5F0P - chains B and C of the 4 polymer chains in the assembly; structure by X-ray diffraction, 2.78 A resolution.

Chain B:
Molecule: Vacuolar protein sorting-associated protein 26A
From: Homo sapiens
Reference sequence: O75436 (VP26A_HUMAN); numbering as in UniProt (aligned over 1-321)
Sequence (321 residues; each row starts with the number of its first residue):
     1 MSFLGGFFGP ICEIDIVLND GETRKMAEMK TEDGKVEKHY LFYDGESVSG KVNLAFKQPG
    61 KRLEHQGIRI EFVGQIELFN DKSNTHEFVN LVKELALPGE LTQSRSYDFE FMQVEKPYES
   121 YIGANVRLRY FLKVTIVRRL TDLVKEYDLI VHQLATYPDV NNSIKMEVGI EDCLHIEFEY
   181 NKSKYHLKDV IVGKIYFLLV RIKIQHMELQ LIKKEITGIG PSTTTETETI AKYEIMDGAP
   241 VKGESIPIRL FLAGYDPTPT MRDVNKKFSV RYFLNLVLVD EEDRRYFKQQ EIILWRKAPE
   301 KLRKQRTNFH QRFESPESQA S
Unresolved in the structure: 1-7, 301-321
Modified residues: Mse1 (selenomethionine); Mse26, Mse29, Mse112, Mse166, Mse207, Mse236, Mse261 (selenomethionine; parent Met)
Metal / ion sites: Zn2+: Glu167, His175 (shared with 2 residues of chain D)
UniProt features mapped onto this chain:
  - modified residue: Ser315 (Phosphoserine)
  - mutagenesis: Ile235 to Mse236 (Abolishes interaction with VPS35 and endosomal subcellular location)

Chain C:
Molecule: Sorting nexin-3
From: Homo sapiens
Reference sequence: O60493 (SNX3_HUMAN); residue numbers follow UniProt; this construct covers 1-162
Sequence (167 residues; row label = number of the first residue in the row; numbers below 1 keep their minus sign (Gly-4 is residue -4)):
    -4 GAMGSMAETV ADTRRLITKP QNLNDAYGPP SNFLEIDVSN PQTVGVGRGR FTTYEIRVKT
    56 NLPIFKLKES TVRRRYSDFE WLRSELERES KVVVPPLPGK AFLRQLPFRG DDGIFDDNFI
   116 EERKQGLEQF INKVAGHPLA QNERCLHMFL QDEIIDKSYT PSKIRHA
Unresolved in the structure: -4 to 3, 151-162
Differences from the reference sequence: expression tag (-4 to 0)
UniProt features mapped onto this chain:
  - region: Asp147 to Ala162 (Binds predominantly to PtdIns(P5) and weaker to PtdIns(P3) abd PtdIns(P4))
  - binding site (a 1,2-diacyl-sn-glycero-3-phospho-(1D-myo-inositol-3-phosphate)): Arg70, Ser72, Lys95, Arg118
  - modified residue: Ala2 (N-acetylalanine), Arg43 (Omega-N-methylarginine), Ser72 (Phosphoserine)
  - cross-link: Lys95 (Glycyl lysine isopeptide (Lys-Gly) (interchain with G-Cter in SUMO2))
  - mutagenesis: Arg9 to Arg10 (Loss of VPS35 binding), Tyr22 to Phe28 (Loss of VPS35 binding), Tyr22 (Y22A: Loss of VPS35 binding), Phe28 (F28A: Abolishes interaction with retromer cargo-selective subcomplex VPS26A:VPS29:VPS35; when associated with A-30 and A-32), Glu30 to Asp32 (Loss of VPS35 binding), Glu30 (E30A: Abolishes interaction with retromer cargo-selective subcomplex VPS26A:VPS29:VPS35; when associated with A-28 and A-32), Asp32 (D32A: Abolishes interaction with retromer cargo-selective subcomplex VPS26A:VPS29:VPS35; when associated with A-28 and A-30), Glu50 (E50K: Loss of VPS35 binding), Arg69 to Tyr71 (Abolishes binding to phosphatidylinositol 3-phosphate), Tyr71 (Y71A: Abolishes binding to phosphatidylinositol 3-phosphate), Glu75 (E75A: Increases VPS35 binding), Glu84 to Lys86 (Decreases VPS35 binding), 4 further mutagenesis entries in UniProt

Interface between chain B and chain C:
Pairs across the interface (36):
  Ile170(B) - Pro133(C)  hydrophobic
  Cys173(B) - Pro133(C)  hydrophobic
  Glu179(B) - Leu11(C)
  Val190(B) - Asp7(C)
  Val190(B) - Arg9(C)
  Val192(B) - Arg9(C)
  Val192(B) - Arg10(C)
  Val192(B) - Leu11(C)  hydrophobic
  Gly193(B) - Leu11(C)
  Lys194(B) - Leu11(C)
  Lys194(B) - Ile12(C)  hydrogen bond (side chain-backbone)
  Tyr196(B) - Lys14(C)
  Val200(B) - Ser26(C)
  Arg201(B) - Ser26(C)
  Arg201(B) - Asn27(C)
  Arg201(B) - Leu57(C)
  Arg201(B) - Pro58(C)
  Ile202(B) - Asn27(C)  hydrogen bond (backbone-side chain)
  Lys203(B) - Asn27(C)
  Lys203(B) - Leu29(C)  hydrogen bond (side chain-backbone)
  Val241(B) - Gln16(C)
  Val241(B) - Asp20(C)
  Lys242(B) - Gln16(C)  hydrogen bond (backbone-side chain)
  Lys242(B) - Asp20(C)
  Gly243(B) - Gln16(C)
  Glu244(B) - Gln16(C)
  Ser245(B) - Thr13(C)
  Arg249(B) - Asp7(C)  hydrogen bond (side chain-backbone)
  Arg249(B) - Thr8(C)
  Arg249(B) - Arg9(C)  hydrogen bond (side chain-backbone)
  Arg249(B) - Arg10(C)
  Glu282(B) - Lys128(C)
  Arg284(B) - Lys128(C)  hydrogen bond (side chain-backbone)
  Arg284(B) - Gly131(C)  hydrogen bond (side chain-backbone)
  Arg284(B) - His132(C)
  Tyr286(B) - Pro133(C)
Also at the interface, not in a pair above, chain B (23 interface residues in all): Asn181, Phe251
Also at the interface, not in a pair above, chain C (22 interface residues in all): Pro25, Asn127, Gln136

Overview:
The interface between chain B and chain C involves 23 residues on one side and 22 on the other; the contacts
include 8 hydrogen bonds. Among the polar pairs are Lys194(B)-Ile12(C), Ile202(B)-Asn27(C) and
Lys203(B)-Leu29(C).
Here chain B is Vacuolar protein sorting-associated protein 26A and chain C is Sorting nexin-3, both from Homo
sapiens. Entry 5F0P (Structure of retromer VPS26-VPS35 subunits bound to SNX3 and DMT1(L557M) (SeMet labeled))
was determined by X-ray diffraction (same publication as 5F0J, 5F0K, 5F0L and 5F0M).
